PDB entry 8FYD | electron microscopy, 3.90 A resolution | chains C and D of the 10 polymer chains in the assembly

# Chain C
Molecule: Cas1
Amino-acid sequence (316 residues; row label = number of the first residue in the row):
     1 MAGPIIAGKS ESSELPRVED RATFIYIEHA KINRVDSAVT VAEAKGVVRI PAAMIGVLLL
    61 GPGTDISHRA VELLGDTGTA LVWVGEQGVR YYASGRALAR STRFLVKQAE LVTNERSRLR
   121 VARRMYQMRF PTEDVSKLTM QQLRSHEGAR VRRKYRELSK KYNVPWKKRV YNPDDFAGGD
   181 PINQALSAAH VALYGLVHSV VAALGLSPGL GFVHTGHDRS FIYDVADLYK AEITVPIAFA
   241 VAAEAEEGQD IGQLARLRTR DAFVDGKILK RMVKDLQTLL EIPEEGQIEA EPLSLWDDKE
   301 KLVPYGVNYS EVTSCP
Unresolved in the structure: 1, 280-316

# Chain D
Molecule: Cas2-DEDDh
Amino-acid sequence (289 residues; each row starts with the number of its first residue):
     1 MPMTVITLKN VPQSLRGDLT RWMQEIATGV YVGNFNSRIR EYLWRRVQET MGAGEASMCF
    61 AARNELGYDF LTENASRSVI DYDGLPLIFI PKEQSAVSDL PKGFSTAAKL HRAHIAGSGK
   121 KKEKPIRYVV IDIETDGKDA KRNHILEIGA IRCEDGKETH FTALISGDAV PPSITKLTGI
   181 TATLLQKEGQ EEKKVLTAFR EFIGDDDLVG YHVSFDIEFL RQAFKKYGLG YLKNKTHDLL
   241 RIVKKEQLFQ ADYKLETSLQ SYGIHKKVPH RALGDAELVK CLAKKLNKF
Unresolved in the structure: 94-289

# How chain C and chain D interact
Contacting residue pairs (29):
  Ala22(C) - Glu65(D)
  Ala22(C) - Leu66(D)  hydrophobic
  Ile25(C) - Tyr82(D)  hydrophobic
  Ile25(C) - Leu85(D)  hydrophobic
  Tyr26(C) - Asp83(D)
  Glu43(C) - Tyr82(D)  hydrogen bond
  Lys45(C) - Phe89(D)
  Lys45(C) - Pro91(D)
  Lys45(C) - Lys92(D)  hydrogen bond (backbone-backbone)
  Gly46(C) - Phe89(D)
  Gly46(C) - Ile90(D)
  Gly46(C) - Lys92(D)
  Val47(C) - Phe89(D)
  Val47(C) - Ile90(D)  hydrogen bond (backbone-backbone)
  Val48(C) - Tyr82(D)
  Val48(C) - Ile88(D)
  Val48(C) - Phe89(D)  hydrophobic
  Ile50(C) - Leu87(D)  hydrophobic
  Pro51(C) - Leu87(D)
  Gln253(C) - Asp83(D)
  Arg256(C) - Asp83(D)  salt bridge
  Leu257(C) - Asp83(D)
  Leu257(C) - Gly84(D)
  Arg260(C) - Glu65(D)  salt bridge
  Arg260(C) - Tyr82(D)  hydrogen bond (side chain-backbone)
  Arg260(C) - Asp83(D)  hydrogen bond (side chain-backbone)
  Arg260(C) - Gly84(D)  hydrogen bond (side chain-backbone)
  Arg260(C) - Leu85(D)
  Val264(C) - Glu65(D)
Other interface residues (no listed pair), chain C (21 interface residues in all): Thr23, Phe24, Arg49, Met54, Ile55, Gly252

# Summary
21 residues of chain C face 12 of chain D across their interface, with 6 hydrogen bonds and 2 salt bridges.
Among the polar pairs are Arg256(C)-Asp83(D), Arg260(C)-Glu65(D) and Glu43(C)-Tyr82(D).
Chain C is Cas1 and chain D is Cas2-DEDDh; the structure, Cryo-EM structure of Cas1:Cas2-DEDDh:half-site
integration complex bent CRISPR repeat conformation, was determined by electron microscopy, deposited together
with 8FY9, 8FYA, 8FYB and 8FYC.
